Entry 5EOR (X-ray diffraction, 2.27 A resolution); this record covers chains H and A of the 3 polymer chains in the assembly.

== Chain H ==
Name: anti vaccinia virus A27 antibody 8E3 heavy chain
Organism: Mus musculus
Notes: antibody fragment or engineered binder
Amino-acid sequence (215 residues; numbered 2 to 216; the number before each row is that of its first residue):
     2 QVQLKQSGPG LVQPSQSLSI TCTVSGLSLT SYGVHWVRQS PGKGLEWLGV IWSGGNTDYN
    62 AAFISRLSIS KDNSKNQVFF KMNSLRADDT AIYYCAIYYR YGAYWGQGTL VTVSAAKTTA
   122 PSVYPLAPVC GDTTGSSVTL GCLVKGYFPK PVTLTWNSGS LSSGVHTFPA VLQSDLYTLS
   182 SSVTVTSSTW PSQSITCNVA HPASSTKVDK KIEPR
Disordered / not traced: 134
Cystine bridges: Cys23-Cys96, Cys143-Cys198

== Chain A ==
Name: Protein A27
Amino-acid sequence (10 residues; row label = number of the first residue in the row):
   101 DVQTGRRPYE
Disordered / not traced: 101
What the authors report for this chain:
  - mutagenesis - G105A, P108A: decreased binding to group IV MAb 8E3

== Chain H / chain A interface ==
Residue-residue contacts - 12 pairs, chain H then chain A:
  Tyr33(H) - Glu110(A)
  Gly34(H) - Glu110(A)  hydrogen bond (backbone-side chain)
  His36(H) - Pro108(A)  hydrogen bond (side chain-backbone)
  Trp53(H) - Pro108(A)
  Trp53(H) - Glu110(A)
  Ser54(H) - Glu110(A)  hydrogen bond
  Tyr99(H) - Pro108(A)  hydrophobic
  Tyr99(H) - Tyr109(A)
  Tyr100(H) - Tyr109(A)
  Arg101(H) - Tyr109(A)
  Arg101(H) - Glu110(A)  hydrogen bond (side chain-backbone)
  Tyr102(H) - Tyr109(A)
Interface residues without a listed pair, chain H (10 interface residues in all): Ser32
Interface residues without a listed pair, chain A (5 interface residues in all): Arg106, Arg107
Interface features reported in the paper:
  - residue pairs: Gly34(H)-Glu110(A), His36(H)-Pro108(A), Ser54(H)-Glu110(A) (hydrogen bond), Arg101(H)-Glu110(A) (hydrogen bond)
  - epitope / paratope residues, chain H: Gly34(H), His36(H), Ser54(H), Arg101(H)
  - epitope / paratope residues, chain A: Pro108(A), Glu110(A)

== Overview ==
Chain H and chain A form an interface of 10 and 5 residues respectively, with 4 hydrogen bonds. Among the
polar pairs are Gly34(H)-Glu110(A), His36(H)-Pro108(A) and Ser54(H)-Glu110(A). The paper describes contacts
between Gly34(H) and Glu110(A) and His36(H) and Pro108(A); hydrogen bonds between Ser54(H) and Glu110(A) and
Arg101(H) and Glu110(A). The paper reports that G105A and P108A of chain A reduce binding to group IV MAb 8E3;
epitope/paratope residues Gly34(H), His36(H) and Pro108(A) among others.
Here chain H is anti vaccinia virus A27 antibody 8E3 heavy chain (Mus musculus) and chain A is Protein A27.
Entry 5EOR (Structure of the murine antibody Fab 8E3 bound to the vaccinia virus A27 peptide 101-110) was
determined by X-ray diffraction.
